PDB entry 6MQD | X-ray diffraction, 1.60 A resolution | chains A and B

[Chain A (and B)]
Protein: Basic phospholipase A2 homolog 2
Source organism: Bothrops moojeni
Notes: chain B of this document is another copy of the same molecule, construct and numbering; everything in this record applies to it too
UniProt: Q9I834 (PA2H2_BOTMO); the author numbering skips numbers that UniProt does not, so the offset changes along the chain: 1-13 = UniProt 1-13; 15-53 = UniProt 14-52; 57-61 = UniProt 53-57; 67-90 = UniProt 58-81; 2 more segments
Sequence (122 residues; each row starts with the number of its first residue; note: 11 numbers in that range are skipped by the numbering (no residue carries them; nothing is unmodelled there)):
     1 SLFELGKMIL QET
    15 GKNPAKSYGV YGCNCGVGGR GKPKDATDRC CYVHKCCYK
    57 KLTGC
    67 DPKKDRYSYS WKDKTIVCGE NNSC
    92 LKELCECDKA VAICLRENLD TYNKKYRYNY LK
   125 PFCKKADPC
Curated features (UniProtKB/Swiss-Prot):
  - region: K115 to K129 (Important for membrane-damaging activities in eukaryotes and bacteria)
  - site: K16 (Cationic membrane-docking site (MDoS)), K20 (Cationic membrane-docking site (MDoS)), K115 (Important residue of the cationic membrane-docking site (MDoS)), R118 (Important residue of the cationic membrane-docking site (MDoS)), L122 (Hydrophobic membrane-disruption site (MDiS)), K123 (Cationic membrane-docking site (MDoS)), F126 (Hydrophobic membrane-disruption site (MDiS)), K129 (Cationic membrane-docking site (MDoS))
Disulfide bonds: C27-C127, C29-C45, C44-C105, C50-C133, C51-C98, C61-C90, C84-C96
Small-molecule neighbours: Rosmarinic acid (ROA; (2R)-3-(3,4-dihydroxyphenyl)-2-{[(2E)-3-(3,4-dihydroxyphenyl)prop-2-enoyl]oxy}propanoic acid): Y121, L122, P125, F126, C127, K128
What the authors report for this chain:
  - binding site for Rosmarinic acid: N17, P18, A19, L122, F126, C127

[How chain A and chain B interact]
Pairs across the interface - 20 pairs, chain A then chain B:
  L2(A) with P125(B), hydrophobic
  A19(A) with Y121(B); L122(B), hydrophobic
  K20(A) with Y121(B)
  V24(A) with V24(B), hydrophobic; Y121(B), hydrophobic
  V31(A) with V31(B), hydrophobic; G32(B)
  G32(A) with V31(B)
  Y119(A) with Y119(B), hydrophobic; Y121(B), hydrophobic
  Y121(A) with A19(B); K20(B); V24(B), hydrophobic; Y119(B), hydrophobic
  L122(A) with A19(B), hydrophobic
  K123(A) with V31(B)
  P125(A) with L2(B), hydrophobic; K69(B), hydrogen bond (backbone-side chain)
  F126(A) with L2(B), hydrophobic
Other interface residues (no listed pair), chain A (15 interface residues in all): F3, G23, N120
Other interface residues (no listed pair), chain B (14 interface residues in all): G23, K123, F126

[In short]
Chain A and chain B form an interface of 15 and 14 residues respectively, with 1 hydrogen bond. Its one
hydrogen-bonded contact is P125(A)-K69(B). Ligands of chain A: Rosmarinic acid. The paper reports a binding
site for Rosmarinic acid at N17(A), P18(A) and A19(A) among others.
Both chains are Basic phospholipase A2 homolog 2 (Bothrops moojeni). Entry 6MQD (Myotoxin II from Bothrops
moojeni complexed with Rosmarinic Acid) was determined by X-ray diffraction, deposited together with 6MQF.
